Entry 8ZYZ (electron microscopy, 3.16 A resolution); this record covers chains A and G of the 7 polymer chains in the assembly.

[Chain A]
Protein: PomB
From: Vibrio alginolyticus
UniProtKB: O06874 (O06874_VIBAL); residue numbers follow UniProt; this construct covers 1-315
Chain sequence (321 residues; each row starts with the number of its first residue):
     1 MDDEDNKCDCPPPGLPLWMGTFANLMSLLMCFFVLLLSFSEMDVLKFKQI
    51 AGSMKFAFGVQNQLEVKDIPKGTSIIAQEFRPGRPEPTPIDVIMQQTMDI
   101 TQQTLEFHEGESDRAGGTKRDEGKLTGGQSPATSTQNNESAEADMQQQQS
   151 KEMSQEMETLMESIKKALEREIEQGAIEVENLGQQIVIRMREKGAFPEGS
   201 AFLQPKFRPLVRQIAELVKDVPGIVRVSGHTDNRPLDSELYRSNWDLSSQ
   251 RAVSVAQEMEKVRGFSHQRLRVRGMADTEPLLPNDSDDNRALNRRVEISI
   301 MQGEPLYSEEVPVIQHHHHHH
Disordered / not traced: 1-13, 60-321
Differences from the reference sequence: engineered mutation N24 (Asp in O06874); expression tag (316-321)
From the paper describing this entry:
  - specificity-determining residues: L35 (by similarity / conservation)

[Chain G]
Protein: Chemotaxis protein PomA
From: Vibrio alginolyticus
UniProtKB: O06873 (POMA_VIBAL); residues 1-253 here = UniProt positions 1-253
Chain sequence (253 residues; numbered 1 to 253; the number before each row is that of its first residue):
     1 MDLATLLGLIGGFAFVIMAMVLGGSIGMFVDVTSILIVVGGSIFVVLMKF
    51 TMGQFFGATKIAGKAFMFKADEPEDLIAKIVEMADAARKGGFLALEEMEI
   101 NNTFMQKGIDLLVDGHDADVVRAALKKDIALTDERHTQGTGVFRAFGDVA
   151 PAMGMIGTLVGLVAMLSNMDDPKAIGPAMAVALLTTLYGAILSNMVFFPI
   201 ADKLSLRRDQETLNRRLIMDGVLAIQDGQNPRVIDSYLKNYLNEGKRALE
   251 IDE
Disordered / not traced: 1-26, 88-99, 252-253
From the paper describing this entry:
  - specificity-determining residues: M165, M179 (by similarity / conservation)

[Chain A / chain G interface]
Residue-residue contacts (9; chain A residue first):
  M30(A) - L162(G)  hydrophobic
  C31(A) - L162(G)  hydrophobic
  C31(A) - M179(G)
  V34(A) - M165(G)  hydrophobic
  V34(A) - L166(G)  hydrophobic
  V34(A) - M169(G)
  L35(A) - M179(G)  hydrophobic
  L37(A) - M169(G)  hydrophobic
  S38(A) - I175(G)
Other interface residues (no listed pair), chain A (7 interface residues in all): F32

[In short]
7 residues of chain A and 6 residues of chain G are in contact. From the paper: specificity determinants
L35(A) and M165(G) among others.
Chain A is PomB and chain G is Chemotaxis protein PomA, both from Vibrio alginolyticus; the structure,
Bacterial flagellar sodium-driven stator PomA5PomB2(D24N) with 100 mM NaCl, was determined by electron
microscopy, deposited together with 8ZYV, 8ZYW, 8ZZ0 and 9IJM.
